Entry 8AC4 (electron microscopy, 2.70 A resolution); this record covers chains P and O of the 20 polymer chains in the assembly.

== Chain P ==
Molecule: Cytochrome b-c1 complex subunit Rieske, mitochondrial
From: Yarrowia lipolytica
Notes: EC 7.1.1.8
Reference sequence: Q6CI02 (Q6CI02_YARLI); numbering as in UniProt (aligned over 1-225)
Chain sequence (225 residues; each row starts with the number of its first residue):
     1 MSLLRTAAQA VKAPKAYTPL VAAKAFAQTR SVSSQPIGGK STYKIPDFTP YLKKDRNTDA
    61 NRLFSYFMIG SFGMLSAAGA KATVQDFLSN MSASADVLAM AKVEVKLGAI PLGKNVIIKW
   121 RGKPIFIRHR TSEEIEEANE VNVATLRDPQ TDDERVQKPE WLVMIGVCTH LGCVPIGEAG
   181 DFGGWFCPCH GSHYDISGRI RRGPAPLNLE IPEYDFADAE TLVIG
Unresolved in the structure: 1-38, 225
Disulfides: C173-C189
Metal / ion sites: 2Fe-2S cluster Fe: C168, H170, C187, H190
Residues lining bound ligands:
  - 2Fe-2S cluster (FES): C168, H170, L171, G172, C173, C187, C189, H190, G191, S192
  - 1,2-diacyl-sn-glycero-3-phosphocholine (PC1): Y66, I69, G73, S76, A77, A80
  - phosphatidylethanolamine (PTY), molecule 1: I69, F72, G73, S76
  - phosphatidylethanolamine (PTY), molecule 2: S76, G79, A80, K81, A82, T83, V84, Q85, D86, F87
What the authors report for this chain:
  - binding site for heme c: H190

== Chain O ==
Molecule: YALI0A17468p
From: Yarrowia lipolytica
Reference sequence: Q6CGP7 (Q6CGP7_YARLI); residue numbers follow UniProt; this construct covers 1-330
Chain sequence (330 residues; each row starts with the number of its first residue):
     1 MRRRRIGVWP ENRRVSRLWV SLSPRSCVTC PVPTNQNPPI NNHHTPILTQ MFKAIPLRQA
    61 LLGISSAVCA GATTTYYYTT KAEAMTAAEH GLHPAEYPWP QNGMLSTFDH ASLRRGYQVY
   121 KEVCAACHSL DRIAWRNLVG VTHTTDEAKA FAEELEYDDE PDDEGNPRKR PGKLADYIPG
   181 PYPNEQAARA ANQGALPPDL SLIAKARHGG ADYIFALLTG YPDEPPAGVV LAPGMNYNPY
   241 FPGGGIGMAR TLFDGVVEYE DGTPATTSQM AKDVAAFLTW AAEPEHDERK KLGLKAIIVI
   301 SAMLGLSVYI KKFKWSPIKN RKFIYNPPKN
Unresolved in the structure: 1-84, 329-330
Metal / ion sites: heme c Fe: H128, M248
Residues lining bound ligands:
  - heme c (HEC): V119, V123, C124, C127, H128, N192, A195, L196, P197, P198, L200, I203, R207, Y213, I214, L217, L218, F241, I246, G247, M248, T251, L252, V274, L278
  - phosphatidylethanolamine (PTY): L292, K295, A296, V299, I300, M303

== Interface between chain P and chain O ==
Residue-residue contacts (36; chain P residue first):
  G39(P) with N326(O)
  K40(P) with N326(O), hydrogen bond (backbone-side chain)
  S41(P) with I324(O)
  T42(P) with N326(O)
  K44(P) with I324(O)
  P46(P) with K322(O); I324(O), hydrophobic
  D47(P) with K322(O)
  F48(P) with N320(O); K322(O)
  Y51(P) with N320(O); K322(O)
  F64(P) with Y309(O)
  S65(P) with Y309(O); F313(O)
  M68(P) with L306(O), hydrophobic; Y309(O), hydrophobic
  I69(P) with I310(O), hydrophobic
  S71(P) with L306(O)
  F72(P) with M303(O); L306(O); S307(O); I310(O), hydrophobic
  L75(P) with A302(O), hydrophobic; M303(O), hydrophobic; L306(O), hydrophobic
  S76(P) with M303(O)
  A95(P) with R136(O)
  D96(P) with R136(O)
  A99(P) with R136(O); A175(O), hydrophobic
  M100(P) with K173(O); A175(O), hydrophobic
  K119(P) with E160(O); P161(O); R168(O)
Other interface residues (no listed pair), chain O (20 interface residues in all): D159, V299, Y325

== Overview ==
22 residues of chain P and 20 residues of chain O are in contact, with 1 hydrogen bond. Its one
hydrogen-bonded contact is K40(P)-N326(O). One phosphatidylethanolamine molecule is bound between chain P and
chain O. Chain P binds 2Fe-2S cluster, phosphatidylethanolamine and 1,2-diacyl-sn-glycero-3-phosphocholine.
From the paper: a binding site for heme c at H190(P).
Chain P is Cytochrome b-c1 complex subunit Rieske, mitochondrial and chain O is YALI0A17468p, both from
Yarrowia lipolytica; the structure, Complex III2 from Yarrowia lipolytica, apo, c-position, was determined by
electron microscopy (same publication as 8AB6, 8AB7, 8AB8, 8AB9, 8ABA, 8ABB and 11 further entries).
